Entry 8OSG (electron microscopy, 3.80 A resolution); this record covers chains A and B of the 6 polymer chains in the assembly.

Chain A:
Name: Magnesium-chelatase subunit ChlI
Source organism: Nostoc sp. PCC 7120
Notes: EC 6.6.1.1
UniProt: P58571 (CHLI_NOSS1); the construct has insertions or renumbered stretches relative to UniProt, so the offset changes along the chain: 2-65 = UniProt 2-65; 77-79 = UniProt 80-82; 83-374 = UniProt 83-374
Chain sequence (380 residues; each row starts with the number of its first residue; note: 14 numbers in that range are skipped by the numbering (no residue carries them; nothing is unmodelled there); a row labelled like 65A-65N holds insertion residues (65A, then the next letters in order); numbers below 1 keep their minus sign (Met-5 is residue -5)):
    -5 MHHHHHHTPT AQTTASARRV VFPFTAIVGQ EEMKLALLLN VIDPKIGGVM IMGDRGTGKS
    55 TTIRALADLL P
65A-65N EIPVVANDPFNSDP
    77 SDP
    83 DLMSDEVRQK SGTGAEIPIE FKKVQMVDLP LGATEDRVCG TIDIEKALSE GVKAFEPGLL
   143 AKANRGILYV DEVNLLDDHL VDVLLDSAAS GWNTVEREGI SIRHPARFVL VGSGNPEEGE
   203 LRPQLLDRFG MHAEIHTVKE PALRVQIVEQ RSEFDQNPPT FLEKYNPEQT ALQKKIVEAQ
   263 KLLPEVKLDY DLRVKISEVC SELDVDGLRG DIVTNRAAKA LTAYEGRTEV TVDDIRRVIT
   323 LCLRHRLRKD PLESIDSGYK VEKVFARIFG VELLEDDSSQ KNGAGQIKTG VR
Not modelled in the structure: -5 to 13, 65A-65N, 83-102, 125-136, 175-185, 354-374
Differences from the reference sequence: initiating methionine (-5); expression tag (-4 to 1)
Swiss-Prot annotation at these positions:
  - binding site (ATP): Gly47 to Ser54
Ligand contacts:
  - ADP (adenosine-5'-diphosphate): Ala20, Ile21, Val22, Gly50, Thr51, Gly52, Lys53, Ser54, Thr55, Ile229, Arg233
  - ATP (adenosine-5'-triphosphate): Gln206, Leu290, Arg291
What the authors report for this chain:
  - binding site for ATP: Arg210, Arg291

Chain B:
Name: Magnesium-chelatase subunit ChlI
Source organism: Nostoc sp. PCC 7120
Notes: EC 6.6.1.1
UniProt: P58571 (CHLI_NOSS1); residues 2-374 here = UniProt positions 2-374
Chain sequence (380 residues; numbered -5 to 374; the number before each row is that of its first residue; numbers below 1 keep their minus sign (Met-5 is residue -5)):
    -5 MHHHHHHTPT AQTTASARRV VFPFTAIVGQ EEMKLALLLN VIDPKIGGVM IMGDRGTGKS
    55 TTIRALADLL PEIPVVANDP FNSDPSDPDL MSDEVRQKSG TGAEIPIEFK KVQMVDLPLG
   115 ATEDRVCGTI DIEKALSEGV KAFEPGLLAK ANRGILYVDE VNLLDDHLVD VLLDSAASGW
   175 NTVEREGISI RHPARFVLVG SGNPEEGELR PQLLDRFGMH AEIHTVKEPA LRVQIVEQRS
   235 EFDQNPPTFL EKYNPEQTAL QKKIVEAQKL LPEVKLDYDL RVKISEVCSE LDVDGLRGDI
   295 VTNRAAKALT AYEGRTEVTV DDIRRVITLC LRHRLRKDPL ESIDSGYKVE KVFARIFGVE
   355 LLEDDSSQKN GAGQIKTGVR
Not modelled in the structure: -5 to 13, 94-98, 125-136, 354-374
Differences from the reference sequence: initiating methionine (-5); expression tag (-4 to 1)
Swiss-Prot annotation at these positions:
  - binding site (ATP): Gly47 to Ser54
Bound ions: Mg2+: Ser54 (together with ATP)
Ligand contacts:
  - ATP (adenosine-5'-triphosphate), molecule 1: Phe16, Ile21, Val22, Arg49, Gly50, Thr51, Gly52, Lys53, Ser54, Thr55, Glu154, Ile229, Arg233
  - ATP, molecule 2: Ala171, Gln206, Arg210, Leu290, Arg291, Ile294
What the authors report for this chain:
  - binding site for ATP: Arg210, Arg291
  - conformationally variable residues (side-chain flip): Arg210

Interface between chain A and chain B:
Residue-residue contacts - 20 pairs, chain A then chain B:
  Trp174(A) - Val14(B)
  Pro205(A) - Arg49(B)
  Asp209(A) - Arg49(B)  salt bridge
  Arg275(A) - Val227(B)
  Arg275(A) - Glu231(B)  salt bridge
  Ser279(A) - Pro223(B)
  Ser279(A) - Arg226(B)
  Cys282(A) - Arg226(B)
  Ser283(A) - Pro223(B)
  Ser283(A) - Arg226(B)
  Asp286(A) - Lys221(B)  salt bridge
  Asp288(A) - Asp48(B)
  Gly289(A) - Arg49(B)
  Gly289(A) - Gly50(B)
  Gly289(A) - Arg226(B)
  Leu290(A) - Arg226(B)
  Leu290(A) - Ile229(B)  hydrophobic
  Asp293(A) - Val230(B)
  Ile294(A) - Val230(B)  hydrophobic
  Asn297(A) - Val230(B)
Interface residues without a listed pair, chain A (19 interface residues in all): His161, Gln206, Tyr272, Glu280, Val287
Interface residues without a listed pair, chain B (14 interface residues in all): Gly114, Thr219, Arg233

Summary:
19 residues of chain A face 14 of chain B across their interface; the contacts include 3 salt bridges. Polar
pairs include Asp209(A)-Arg49(B), Arg275(A)-Glu231(B) and Asp286(A)-Lys221(B). One ATP molecule is bound
between chain A and chain B. The paper reports a binding site for ATP at Arg210(A), Arg291(A) and Arg210(B)
among others; conformational variability at Arg210(B).
Chain A and chain B are both Magnesium-chelatase subunit ChlI (Nostoc sp. PCC 7120); the structure, AAA+ motor
subunit ChlI of magnesium chelatase, hexamer conformation B, was determined by electron microscopy together
with 8OSF and 8OSH from the same study.
